Entry 7TQT (electron microscopy, 4.10 A resolution (low resolution: residue-level contacts below are approximate; hydrogen-bond / salt-bridge calls are withheld)); this record covers chains j and l of the 22 polymer chains in the assembly.

# Chain j
Protein: VP2
Organism: Coxsackievirus A21
Notes: EC 3.4.22.29, 3.6.1.15, 3.4.22.28, 2.7.7.48
UniProt: Q7T7N6 (Q7T7N6_9ENTO); residues 1-272 here correspond to UniProt positions 70-341 (UniProt number = residue number + 69)
Sequence (272 residues; row label = number of the first residue in the row):
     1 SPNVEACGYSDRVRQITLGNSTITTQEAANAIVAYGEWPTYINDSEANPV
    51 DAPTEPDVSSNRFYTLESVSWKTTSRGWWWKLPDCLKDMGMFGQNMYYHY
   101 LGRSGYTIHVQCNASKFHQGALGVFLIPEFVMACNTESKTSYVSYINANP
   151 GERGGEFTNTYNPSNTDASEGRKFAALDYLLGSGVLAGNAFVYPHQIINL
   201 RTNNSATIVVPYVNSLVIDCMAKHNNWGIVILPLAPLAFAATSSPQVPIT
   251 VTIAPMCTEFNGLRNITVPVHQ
Not modelled in the structure: 1-9, 166-168, 241-243

# Chain l
Protein: VP4
Organism: Coxsackievirus A21
Notes: EC 3.4.22.29, 3.6.1.15, 3.4.22.28, 2.7.7.48
UniProt: Q7T7N6 (Q7T7N6_9ENTO); residue numbers follow UniProt; this construct covers 1-69
Sequence (69 residues; row label = number of the first residue in the row):
     1 MGAQVSTQKTGAHENQNVAANGSTINYTTINYYKDSASNSATRQDLSQDP
    51 SKFTEPVKDLMLKTAPALN
Not modelled in the structure: 1

# How chain j and chain l interact
Residue-residue contacts - 22 pairs, chain j then chain l:
  Ser10(j) with Asn69(l)
  Asp11(j) with Leu68(l); Asn69(l)
  Arg12(j) with Leu68(l); Asn69(l)
  Arg14(j) with Asp59(l)
  Ala29(j) with Leu68(l)
  Asn30(j) with Asp59(l); Met61(l); Ala67(l); Leu68(l)
  Ala31(j) with Val57(l); Lys58(l)
  Ile32(j) with Pro56(l); Val57(l)
  Val33(j) with Pro56(l); Lys58(l)
  Tyr35(j) with Lys52(l); Phe53(l)
  Glu37(j) with Lys52(l)
  Trp38(j) with Lys58(l)
  Thr202(j) with Leu68(l)
Also at the interface, not in a pair above, chain j (15 interface residues in all): Ala28, Gly36

# Summary
Chain j and chain l form an interface of 15 and 10 residues respectively.
Here chain j is VP2 and chain l is VP4, both from Coxsackievirus A21. Entry 7TQT (Coxsackievirus A21 capsid
subdomain in complex with mouse polyclonal antibody pAbC-5) was determined by electron microscopy together
with 7TQS and 7TQU from the same study.
